3Q9F - chains A and I; structure by X-ray diffraction, 2.35 A resolution.

Chain A (and I):
Molecule: Acetylpolyamine amidohydrolase
From: Mycoplana ramosa
Notes: chain I of this document is another copy of the same molecule, construct and numbering; everything in this record applies to it too
Reference sequence: Q48935 (APHA_MYCRA); residues 1-341 here = UniProt positions 1-341
Amino-acid sequence (341 residues; each row starts with the number of its first residue):
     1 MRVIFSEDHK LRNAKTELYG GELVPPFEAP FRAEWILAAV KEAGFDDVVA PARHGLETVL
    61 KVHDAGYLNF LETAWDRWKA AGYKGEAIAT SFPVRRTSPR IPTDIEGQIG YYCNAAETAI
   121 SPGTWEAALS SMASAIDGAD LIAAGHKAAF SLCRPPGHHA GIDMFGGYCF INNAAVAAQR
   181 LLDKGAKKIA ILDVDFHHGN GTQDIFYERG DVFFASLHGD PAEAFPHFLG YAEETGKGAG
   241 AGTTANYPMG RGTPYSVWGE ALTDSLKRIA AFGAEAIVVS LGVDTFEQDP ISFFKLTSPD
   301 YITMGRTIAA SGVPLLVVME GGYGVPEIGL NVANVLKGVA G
Metal / ion sites: K+ site 1: D193, D195, H197, S216, L217; Zn2+: D195, H197, D284 (together with 3-cyclohexyl-1-propylsulfonic acid); Na+: F206, R209, V212, T243; K+ site 2: F286, E287, D289, S292, F294
Small-molecule neighbours: 3-cyclohexyl-1-propylsulfonic acid (CXS): E117, P156, H158, H159, G167, Y168, D195, H197, F225, D284, G321, G322
UniProt features mapped onto this chain:
  - active site: H159 (Proton donor/acceptor)
  - binding site (substrate): Y19, E106, E117, Y323
  - binding site (Zn(2+)): D195, H197, D284
  - site: Y323 (Polarizes the scissile carbonyl of the substrate)
  - mutagenesis: H158 (H158A: Reduces enzyme activity by 97%), H159 (H159A: Abolishes enzyme activity), Y323 (Y323F: Reduces enzyme activity by 99%)
What the authors report for this chain:
  - K+ coordination: F286, D289, S292
  - binding site for 3-cyclohexyl-1-propylsulfonic acid: H158, H159, Y168, F225, G322, Y323
  - catalytic residues: Y323
  - catalytic residues: H158, H159 (proposed by the authors, not directly observed)
  - mutagenesis - H159A: abolished catalytic activity
  - conformationally variable residues (side-chain flip): Y323
  - mutagenesis - H158A, Y323F: decreased catalytic activity on acetylputrescine

Interface between chain A and chain I:
Pairs across the interface - 114 pairs, chain A then chain I:
  L18(A) - L18(I)  hydrophobic
  L18(A) - I88(I)  hydrophobic
  L18(A) - T90(I)
  Y19(A) - Y83(I)
  G20(A) - W78(I)
  G20(A) - Y83(I)
  G20(A) - K84(I)
  G20(A) - G85(I)  hydrogen bond (backbone-backbone)
  G21(A) - L23(I)
  G21(A) - W78(I)
  G21(A) - G85(I)
  G21(A) - E86(I)
  E22(A) - L23(I)
  E22(A) - K84(I)
  E22(A) - G85(I)
  L23(A) - G21(I)
  L23(A) - E22(I)
  L23(A) - L23(I)  hydrophobic
  W78(A) - G20(I)
  W78(A) - G21(I)
  Y83(A) - G20(I)
  K84(A) - G20(I)
  K84(A) - E22(I)
  G85(A) - G20(I)  hydrogen bond (backbone-backbone)
  G85(A) - E22(I)
  E86(A) - G21(I)
  I88(A) - L18(I)  hydrophobic
  I88(A) - G21(I)
  T90(A) - L18(I)
  T90(A) - A115(I)
  T90(A) - A116(I)  hydrogen bond (backbone-backbone)
  T90(A) - E117(I)
  S91(A) - N114(I)
  S91(A) - F225(I)
  S91(A) - P226(I)  hydrogen bond (side chain-backbone)
  S91(A) - F228(I)
  F92(A) - F92(I)  hydrophobic
  F92(A) - N114(I)  hydrogen bond (backbone-backbone)
  F92(A) - F228(I)
  P93(A) - V94(I)
  P93(A) - R95(I)
  P93(A) - F228(I)
  V94(A) - P93(I)
  V94(A) - C113(I)
  V94(A) - N114(I)
  V94(A) - M164(I)  hydrophobic
  R95(A) - P93(I)
  R95(A) - Y111(I)  hydrogen bond (side chain-backbone)
  R95(A) - D163(I)  salt bridge
  R95(A) - M164(I)
  R96(A) - I162(I)
  R96(A) - D163(I)  salt bridge
  R96(A) - M164(I)
  R96(A) - D204(I)  salt bridge
  R96(A) - L229(I)
  T97(A) - F228(I)
  S98(A) - F228(I)  hydrogen bond (backbone-backbone)
  S98(A) - L229(I)
  S98(A) - Y231(I)
  S98(A) - E234(I)
  R100(A) - Y231(I)
  R100(A) - E233(I)  salt bridge
  P102(A) - A222(I)
  P102(A) - F228(I)  hydrophobic
  T103(A) - A222(I)  hydrogen bond (backbone-backbone)
  T103(A) - E223(I)
  D104(A) - A222(I)
  D104(A) - E223(I)
  D104(A) - A224(I)
  D104(A) - H227(I)
  E106(A) - H227(I)
  G107(A) - H227(I)
  G107(A) - F228(I)
  G110(A) - F228(I)
  Y111(A) - R95(I)  hydrogen bond (backbone-side chain)
  Y111(A) - F228(I)
  N114(A) - S91(I)
  N114(A) - F92(I)  hydrogen bond (backbone-backbone)
  N114(A) - V94(I)
  A115(A) - T90(I)
  A116(A) - T90(I)  hydrogen bond (backbone-backbone)
  E117(A) - T90(I)
  I162(A) - R96(I)
  D163(A) - R95(I)  salt bridge
  D163(A) - R96(I)  salt bridge
  M164(A) - V94(I)  hydrophobic
  M164(A) - R95(I)
  D204(A) - R96(I)  salt bridge
  A222(A) - P102(I)
  A222(A) - T103(I)  hydrogen bond (backbone-backbone)
  A222(A) - D104(I)
  E223(A) - T103(I)
  E223(A) - D104(I)
  A224(A) - D104(I)
  F225(A) - S91(I)
  P226(A) - S91(I)  hydrogen bond (backbone-side chain)
  H227(A) - S91(I)
  H227(A) - P102(I)
  H227(A) - D104(I)  salt bridge
  H227(A) - G107(I)
  F228(A) - S91(I)
  F228(A) - F92(I)
  F228(A) - P93(I)
  F228(A) - T97(I)
  F228(A) - S98(I)  hydrogen bond (backbone-backbone)
  F228(A) - P102(I)  hydrophobic
  F228(A) - G107(I)
  F228(A) - G110(I)
  F228(A) - Y111(I)
  L229(A) - R96(I)
  L229(A) - S98(I)
  Y231(A) - S98(I)
  Y231(A) - R100(I)
  E233(A) - R100(I)  salt bridge
Also at the interface, not in a pair above, chain A (51 interface residues in all): A89, C113, P221, E234
Also at the interface, not in a pair above, chain I (51 interface residues in all): Y19, A89, E106, Y112

Summary:
The chain A/chain I interface involves 51 residues from each chain, with 14 hydrogen bonds and 9 salt bridges.
Polar contacts include R95(A)-D163(I), R96(A)-D163(I) and R96(A)-D204(I). Ligands of chain A:
3-cyclohexyl-1-propylsulfonic acid. The paper reports catalytic residues Y323(A), H158(A) and H159(A); H158A
and Y323F of chain A reduce catalytic activity on acetylputrescine.
Chain A and chain I are both Acetylpolyamine amidohydrolase (Mycoplana ramosa); the structure, Crystal
Structure of APAH complexed with CAPS, was determined by X-ray diffraction (same publication as 3Q9C and
3Q9E).
